8FQC - chains F1 and G1 of the 38 polymer chains in the assembly; structure by electron microscopy, 3.20 A resolution.

Chain F1 (and G1):
Name: Baseplate Wedge 2 protein, gp29
Organism: Agrobacterium phage Milano
Notes: chain G1 of this document is another copy of the same molecule, construct and numbering; everything in this record applies to it too
Reference sequence: A0A482MFU4 (A0A482MFU4_9CAUD); numbering as in UniProt (aligned over 1-396)
Sequence (396 residues; each row starts with the number of its first residue):
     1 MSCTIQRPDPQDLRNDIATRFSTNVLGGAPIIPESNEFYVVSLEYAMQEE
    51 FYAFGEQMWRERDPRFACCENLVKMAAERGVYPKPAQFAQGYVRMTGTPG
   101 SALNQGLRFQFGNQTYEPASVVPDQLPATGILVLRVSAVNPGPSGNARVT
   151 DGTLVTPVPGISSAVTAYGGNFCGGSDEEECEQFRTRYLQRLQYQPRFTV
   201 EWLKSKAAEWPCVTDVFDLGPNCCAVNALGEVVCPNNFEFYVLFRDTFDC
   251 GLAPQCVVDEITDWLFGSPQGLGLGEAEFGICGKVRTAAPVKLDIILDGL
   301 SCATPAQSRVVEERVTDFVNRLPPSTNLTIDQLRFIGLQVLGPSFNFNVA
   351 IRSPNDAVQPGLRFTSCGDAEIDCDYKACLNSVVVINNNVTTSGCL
Not modelled in the structure: 1-2, 396
Disulfides: Cys-69/Cys-181, Cys-173/Cys-212, Cys-223/Cys-374, Cys-250/Cys-379
What the authors report for this chain:
  - self-association interface (contacts with another copy of this molecule); pairs are residue here / residue on that copy: Cys-234/Cys-282 (disulfide), Cys-395/Cys-234 (disulfide)

Interface between chain F1 and chain G1:
Pairs across the interface - 48 pairs, chain F1 then chain G1:
  Tyr-39(F1) / Asn-24(G1)
  Tyr-39(F1) / Val-25(G1)
  Leu-43(F1) / Phe-21(G1)  hydrophobic
  Leu-43(F1) / Asn-24(G1)
  Met-47(F1) / Ile-17(G1)  hydrophobic
  Met-47(F1) / Arg-20(G1)
  Met-47(F1) / Glu-44(G1)
  Met-47(F1) / Gln-48(G1)  hydrogen bond
  Glu-50(F1) / Arg-20(G1)  salt bridge
  Phe-51(F1) / Met-47(G1)  hydrophobic
  Phe-51(F1) / Gln-48(G1)
  Phe-54(F1) / Ile-5(G1)  hydrophobic
  Phe-54(F1) / Phe-51(G1)  hydrophobic
  Phe-54(F1) / Tyr-52(G1)  hydrophobic
  Gln-57(F1) / Thr-4(G1)
  Gln-57(F1) / Ile-5(G1)
  Met-58(F1) / Trp-59(G1)
  Glu-61(F1) / Cys-3(G1)
  Glu-61(F1) / Thr-4(G1)  hydrogen bond
  Arg-62(F1) / Trp-59(G1)
  Cys-68(F1) / Cys-3(G1)  disulfide
  Asn-71(F1) / Cys-3(G1)  hydrogen bond
  Ala-77(F1) / Gln-193(G1)
  Glu-78(F1) / Pro-64(G1)
  Glu-78(F1) / Leu-192(G1)
  Glu-78(F1) / Gln-193(G1)
  Arg-79(F1) / Leu-192(G1)
  Arg-79(F1) / Gln-193(G1)
  Arg-191(F1) / Gln-195(G1)
  Trp-202(F1) / Arg-197(G1)
  Asn-236(F1) / Val-233(G1)
  Gln-270(F1) / Pro-235(G1)
  Gly-271(F1) / Pro-235(G1)
  Leu-272(F1) / Val-200(G1)
  Leu-272(F1) / Asn-227(G1)
  Leu-272(F1) / Pro-235(G1)  hydrophobic
  Glu-276(F1) / Arg-197(G1)  hydrogen bond (backbone-side chain)
  Ala-277(F1) / Arg-197(G1)
  Glu-278(F1) / Arg-197(G1)  salt bridge
  Glu-278(F1) / Phe-198(G1)
  Phe-279(F1) / Phe-198(G1)  hydrogen bond (backbone-backbone)
  Phe-279(F1) / Asn-237(G1)
  Phe-279(F1) / Phe-238(G1)  hydrophobic
  Phe-279(F1) / Ile-281(G1)  hydrophobic
  Gly-280(F1) / Pro-235(G1)
  Cys-282(F1) / Val-233(G1)
  Cys-282(F1) / Cys-234(G1)  disulfide
  Cys-282(F1) / Pro-235(G1)
Other interface residues (no listed pair), chain F1 (34 interface residues in all): Asn-36, Val-40, Trp-59, Gly-80, Tyr-82, Asn-237, Gly-273
Other interface residues (no listed pair), chain G1 (31 interface residues in all): Asp-63, Arg-65, Asn-236
Disulfides between the chains: Cys-68(F1)/Cys-3(G1), Cys-282(F1)/Cys-234(G1)

Summary:
Chain F1 and chain G1 form an interface of 34 and 31 residues respectively, with 2 disulfide bonds, 5 hydrogen
bonds and 2 salt bridges. Polar contacts include Glu-50(F1)/Arg-20(G1), Glu-278(F1)/Arg-197(G1) and
Met-47(F1)/Gln-48(G1). The paper reports a self-association interface involving Cys-234(F1) and Cys-395(F1).
Both chains are Baseplate Wedge 2 protein, gp29 (Agrobacterium phage Milano). Entry 8FQC (Structure of
baseplate with receptor binding complex of Agrobacterium phage Milano) was determined by electron microscopy
(same publication as 8FOP, 8FOU and 8FOY).
